Entry 8DNW (electron microscopy, 3.40 A resolution); this record covers chains B and C of the 3 polymer chains in the assembly.

# Chain B
Name: Protein transport protein Sec61 subunit gamma
Organism: Homo sapiens
Reference sequence: P60059 (SC61G_HUMAN); numbering as in UniProt (aligned over 1-68)
Sequence (68 residues; each row starts with the number of its first residue):
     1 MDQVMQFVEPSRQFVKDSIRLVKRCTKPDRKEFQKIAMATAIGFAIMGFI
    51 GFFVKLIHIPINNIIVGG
Not modelled in the structure: 1-5, 67-68
Curated features (UniProtKB/Swiss-Prot):
  - modified residue: M1 (N-acetylmethionine), S18 (Phosphoserine)

# Chain C
Name: Protein transport protein Sec61 subunit beta
Organism: Homo sapiens
Reference sequence: P60468 (SC61B_HUMAN); residue numbers follow UniProt; this construct covers 1-96
Sequence (96 residues; each row starts with the number of its first residue):
     1 MPGPTPSGTNVGSSGRSPSKAVAARAAGSTVRQRKNASCGTRSAGRTTSA
    51 GTGGMWRFYTEDSPGLKVGPVPVLVMSLLFIASVFMLHIWGKYTRS
Not modelled in the structure: 1-64
Curated features (UniProtKB/Swiss-Prot):
  - modified residue: P2 (N-acetylproline), S7 (Phosphoserine), T9 (Phosphothreonine), S13 (Phosphoserine), S14 (Phosphoserine), S17 (Phosphoserine)
  - lipidation: C39 (S-palmitoyl cysteine)
  - mutagenesis: C39 (C39S: Abolishes S-acylation)

# Interface between chain B and chain C
Contacting residue pairs (4; chain B residue first):
  I64(B) - K92(C)
  I65(B) - H88(C)
  I65(B) - K92(C)
  V66(B) - K92(C)  hydrogen bond (backbone-side chain)
Interface residues without a listed pair, chain B (5 interface residues in all): H58, I61
Interface residues without a listed pair, chain C (5 interface residues in all): F85, I89, R95

# In short
Chain B and chain C each contribute 5 residues to their interface, with 1 hydrogen bond. Its one
hydrogen-bonded contact is V66(B)-K92(C). UniProt lists one mutagenesis site on chain C.
Chain B is Protein transport protein Sec61 subunit gamma and chain C is Protein transport protein Sec61
subunit beta, both from Homo sapiens; the structure, Cryo-EM structure of the human Sec61 complex in a
partially-open apo state (Class 2), was determined by electron microscopy together with 8DNV, 8DNX, 8DNY,
8DNZ, 8DO0, 8DO1, 8DO2 and 8DO3 from the same study.
